7C80 - chains B and C of the 6 polymer chains in the assembly; structure by electron microscopy, 3.70 A resolution.

== Chain B ==
Name: VP2
From: Echovirus E30
Amino-acid sequence (261 residues; row label = number of the first residue in the row):
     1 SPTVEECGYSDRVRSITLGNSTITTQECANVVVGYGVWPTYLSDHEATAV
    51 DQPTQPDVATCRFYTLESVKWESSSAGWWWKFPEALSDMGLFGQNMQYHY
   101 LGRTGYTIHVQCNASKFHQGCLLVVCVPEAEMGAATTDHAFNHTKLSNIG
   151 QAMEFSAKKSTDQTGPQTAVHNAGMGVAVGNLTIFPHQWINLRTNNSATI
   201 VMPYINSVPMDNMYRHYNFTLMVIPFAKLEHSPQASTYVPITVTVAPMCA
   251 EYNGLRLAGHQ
Unresolved in the structure: 1-10

== Chain C ==
Name: VP3
From: Echovirus E30
Amino-acid sequence (238 residues; numbered 1 to 238; the number before each row is that of its first residue):
     1 GLPTMNTPGSTQFLTSDDFQSPSAMPQFDVTPEIQIPGQVRNLMEIAEVD
    51 SVVPVNNTEGHVNSMEAYRIPVRPQTSSGEQVFGFQLQPGHDSVLKHTLL
   101 GEILNYYANWSGSMKLTFMYCGAAMATGKFLIAYSPPGAGVPGSRRDAML
   151 GTHVIWDVGLQSSCVLCVPWISQTNYRYVTSDAYTDAGYITCWYQTSIVT
   201 PPDIPTTSTILCFVSACNDFSVRLLRDTPFITQQALFQ

== Interface between chain B and chain C ==
Contacting residue pairs (59):
  Arg12(B) with Leu160(C)
  Tyr35(B) with Gly38(C)
  Val37(B) with Pro37(C), hydrophobic
  Glu46(B) with Ile34(C)
  Lys116(B) with Ala124(C); Met125(C)
  Phe117(B) with Pro202(C); Asp203(C); Ile204(C), hydrophobic
  His118(B) with Ala123(C)
  Gln119(B) with Cys121(C); Gly122(C); Ala123(C); Thr207(C)
  Gly120(B) with Cys121(C)
  Cys121(B) with Met119(C), hydrophobic; Cys121(C), hydrophobic
  His171(B) with Asn63(C), hydrogen bond (side chain-backbone); Ser64(C)
  Val179(B) with Met65(C), hydrophobic; Tyr68(C)
  Gly180(B) with Ser51(C); Val52(C); Tyr68(C), hydrogen bond (backbone-side chain)
  Asn181(B) with His97(C); Thr98(C); Leu99(C), hydrogen bond (side chain-backbone)
  Thr183(B) with Val49(C); Asp50(C), hydrogen bond (side chain-backbone); Ser51(C)
  Ile184(B) with Leu99(C), hydrophobic
  Trp189(B) with Val52(C), hydrophobic; Phe213(C), hydrophobic
  Asn191(B) with Met119(C); Tyr120(C), hydrogen bond (side chain-backbone); Cys121(C)
  Arg193(B) with Tyr120(C); Gly122(C); Ala123(C), hydrogen bond (side chain-backbone); Ala124(C); Ala126(C), hydrogen bond (side chain-backbone); Val158(C); Gly159(C), hydrogen bond (side chain-backbone)
  Thr194(B) with Leu160(C); Ser162(C)
  Ile205(B) with Pro37(C), hydrophobic
  Asn206(B) with Ile36(C)
  Ser207(B) with Ile36(C)
  Phe226(B) with Val52(C), hydrophobic; Met65(C), hydrophobic; Tyr68(C), hydrophobic; Arg69(C), hydrogen bond (backbone-side chain)
  Ala227(B) with Cys121(C), hydrophobic; Thr209(C)
  Lys228(B) with Arg69(C)
  Glu230(B) with Pro205(C)
  His231(B) with Pro205(C)
  Ser232(B) with Asp203(C)
  Gln234(B) with Asp203(C)
Other interface residues (no listed pair), chain B (38 interface residues in all): Val170, His187, Pro203, Tyr204, Val208, Pro209, Ile224, Pro225
Other interface residues (no listed pair), chain C (41 interface residues in all): Gln35, Ile46, Glu102, Pro201, Ser208, Leu211

== Summary ==
38 residues of chain B and 41 residues of chain C are in contact, with 9 hydrogen bonds. Polar pairs include
His171(B)-Asn63(C), Gly180(B)-Tyr68(C) and Asn181(B)-Leu99(C).
Here chain B is VP2 and chain C is VP3, both from Echovirus E30. Entry 7C80 (E30 F-particle in complex with
4B10) was determined by electron microscopy, deposited together with 7CMK and 7C81.
